PDB entry 7KMD | X-ray diffraction, 3.39 A resolution | chains G and L of the 6 polymer chains in the assembly

Chain G:
Molecule: Envelope glycoprotein gp120
From: Human immunodeficiency virus 1
UniProtKB: Q202J8 (Q202J8_9HIV1); the construct lacks a stretch of the UniProt sequence and is renumbered around it, so the offset changes along the chain: 32-138 = UniProt 31-137; 152-185 = UniProt 154-187; 188-309 = UniProt 196-317; 312-321 = UniProt 318-327; 2 more segments
Chain sequence (480 residues; each row starts with the number of its first residue; note: 27 numbers in that range are skipped by the numbering (no residue carries them; nothing is unmodelled there); a row labelled like 138A-138P holds insertion residues (138A, then the next letters in order)):
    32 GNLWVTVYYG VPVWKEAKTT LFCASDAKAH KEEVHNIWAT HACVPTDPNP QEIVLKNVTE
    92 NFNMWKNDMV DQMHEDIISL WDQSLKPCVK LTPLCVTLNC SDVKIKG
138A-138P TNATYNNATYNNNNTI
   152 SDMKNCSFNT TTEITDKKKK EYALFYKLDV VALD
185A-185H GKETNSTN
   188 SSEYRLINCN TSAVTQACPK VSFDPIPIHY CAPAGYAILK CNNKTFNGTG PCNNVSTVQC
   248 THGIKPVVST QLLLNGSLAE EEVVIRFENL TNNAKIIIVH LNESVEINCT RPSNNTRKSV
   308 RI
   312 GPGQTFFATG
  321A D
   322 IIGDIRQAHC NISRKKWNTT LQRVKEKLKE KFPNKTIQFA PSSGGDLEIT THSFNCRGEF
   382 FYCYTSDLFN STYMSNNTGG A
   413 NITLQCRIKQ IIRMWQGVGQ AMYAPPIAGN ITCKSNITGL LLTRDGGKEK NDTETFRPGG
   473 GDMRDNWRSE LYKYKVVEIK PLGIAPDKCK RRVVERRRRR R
Unresolved in the structure: 138A-138P, 185A-185H, 505-513
Sequence notes: conflict Cys501 (Ala498 in Q202J8); expression tag (509-513)
Cystine bridges: Cys54-Cys74, Cys119-Cys205, Cys126-Cys196, Cys131-Cys157, Cys218-Cys247, Cys228-Cys239, Cys296-Cys331, Cys377-Cys445, Cys384-Cys418
Glycans and other covalent adducts: glycan linked to Asn88, Asn262, Asn332, Asn448; N-acetylglucosamine (NAG) linked to Asn130, Asn156, Asn160, Asn197, Asn230, Asn234, Asn241, Asn276, Asn289, Asn295, Asn301, Asn391, Asn413, Asn442

Chain L:
Molecule: 124 Light chain
From: Homo sapiens
Chain sequence (214 residues; each row starts with the number of its first residue; note: 7 numbers in that range are skipped by the numbering (no residue carries them; nothing is unmodelled there); numbering starts at 0):
     0 SYVSPLSVAL GETARISCGR QALGSRAVQW YQHKPGQAPI LLIYNNQDRP SGIPERFSGT
    60 P
   61A D
   62B I
   63C N
    64 FGTTATLTIS GVEVGDEADY YCHMWDSRS
   93A G
   94B F
   95C S
    96 WSFGGATRLT V
  107A L
   108 SQPKAAPSVT LFPPSSEELQ ANKATLVCLI SDFYPGAVTV AWKADSSPVK AGVETTTPSK
   168 QSNNKYAASS YLSLTPEQWK SHKSYSCQVT HEGSTVEKTV APTECS
Unresolved in the structure: 0, 211-213
Cystine bridges: Cys17-Cys85, Cys135-Cys194

Chain G / chain L interface:
Contacting residue pairs (11; chain G residue first):
  Lys137(G) - Leu22(L)
  Lys137(G) - Arg91(L)
  Lys137(G) - Ser92(L)
  Lys137(G) - Gly93A(L)  hydrogen bond (backbone-backbone)
  Ile323(G) - Phe64(L)  hydrophobic
  Gly324(G) - Leu22(L)
  Gly324(G) - Arg91(L)
  Asp325(G) - Gly23(L)
  Asp325(G) - Ser24(L)  hydrogen bond (side chain-backbone)
  Asp325(G) - Ser90(L)  hydrogen bond
  Ile326(G) - Arg91(L)
Also at the interface, not in a pair above, chain G (6 interface residues in all): Lys135

Overview:
6 residues of chain G face 8 of chain L across their interface; the contacts include 3 hydrogen bonds. Polar
pairs include Asp325(G)-Ser24(L), Asp325(G)-Ser90(L) and Lys137(G)-Gly93A(L). N-acetylglucosamine is
covalently linked to Asn130(G), Asn156(G), Asn160(G), Asn197(G), Asn230(G) and Asn234(G) and 8 more.
Here chain G is Envelope glycoprotein gp120 (Human immunodeficiency virus 1) and chain L is 124 Light chain
(Homo sapiens). Entry 7KMD (Crystal structure of a HIV-1 clade C isolate Du172.17 HR1.R4.664 Env trimer in
complex with human ...) was determined by X-ray diffraction (same publication as 7KKZ).
